PDB entry 7BNN | electron microscopy, 3.50 A resolution | chains A and B of the 3 polymer chains in the assembly

== Chain A (and B) ==
Protein: Spike glycoprotein
Source organism: Severe acute respiratory syndrome coronavirus 2
Notes: chain B of this document is another copy of the same molecule, construct and numbering; everything in this record applies to it too
UniProt: P0DTC2 (SPIKE_SARS2); residue numbers follow UniProt; this construct covers 1-1208
Amino-acid sequence (1287 residues; row label = number of the first residue in the row; numbers below 1 keep their minus sign (Met-30 is residue -30)):
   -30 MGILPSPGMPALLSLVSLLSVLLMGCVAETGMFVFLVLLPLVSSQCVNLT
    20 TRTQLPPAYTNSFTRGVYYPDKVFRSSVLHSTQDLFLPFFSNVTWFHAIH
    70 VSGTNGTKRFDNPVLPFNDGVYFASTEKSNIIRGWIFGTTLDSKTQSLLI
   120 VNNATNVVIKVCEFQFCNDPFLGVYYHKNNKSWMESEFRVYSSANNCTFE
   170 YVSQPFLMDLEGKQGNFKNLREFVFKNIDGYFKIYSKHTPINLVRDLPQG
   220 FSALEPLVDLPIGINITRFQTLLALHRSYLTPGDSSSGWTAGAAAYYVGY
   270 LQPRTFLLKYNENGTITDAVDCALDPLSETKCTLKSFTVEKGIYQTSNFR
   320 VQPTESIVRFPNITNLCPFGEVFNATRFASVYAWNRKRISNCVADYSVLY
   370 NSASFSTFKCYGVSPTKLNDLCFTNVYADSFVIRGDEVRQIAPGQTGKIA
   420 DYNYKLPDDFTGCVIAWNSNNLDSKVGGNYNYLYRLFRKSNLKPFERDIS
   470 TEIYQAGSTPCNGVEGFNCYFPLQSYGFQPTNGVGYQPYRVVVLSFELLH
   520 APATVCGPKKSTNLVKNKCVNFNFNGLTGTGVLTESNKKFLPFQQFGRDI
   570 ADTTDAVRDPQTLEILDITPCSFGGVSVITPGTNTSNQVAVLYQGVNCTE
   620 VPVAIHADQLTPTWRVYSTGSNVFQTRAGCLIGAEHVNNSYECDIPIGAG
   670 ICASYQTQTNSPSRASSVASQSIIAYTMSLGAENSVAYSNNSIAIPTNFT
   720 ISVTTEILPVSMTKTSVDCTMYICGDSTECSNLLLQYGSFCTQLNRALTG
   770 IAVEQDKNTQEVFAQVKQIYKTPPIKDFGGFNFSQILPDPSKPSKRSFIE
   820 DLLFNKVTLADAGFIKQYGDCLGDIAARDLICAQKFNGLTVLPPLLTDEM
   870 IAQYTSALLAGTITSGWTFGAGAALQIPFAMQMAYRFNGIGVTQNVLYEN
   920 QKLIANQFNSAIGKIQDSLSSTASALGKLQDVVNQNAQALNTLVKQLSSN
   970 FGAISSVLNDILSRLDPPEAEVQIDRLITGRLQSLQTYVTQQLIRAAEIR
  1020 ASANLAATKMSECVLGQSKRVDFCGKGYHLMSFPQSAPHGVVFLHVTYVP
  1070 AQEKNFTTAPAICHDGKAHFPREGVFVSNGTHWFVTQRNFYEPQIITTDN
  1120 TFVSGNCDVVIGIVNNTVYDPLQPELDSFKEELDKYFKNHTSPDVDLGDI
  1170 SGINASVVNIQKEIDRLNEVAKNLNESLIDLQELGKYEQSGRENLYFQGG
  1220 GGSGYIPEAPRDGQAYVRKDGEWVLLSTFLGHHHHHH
Unresolved in the structure: -30 to 13, 71-75, 621-640, 677-688, 828-854, 941-943, 1147-1256 (chain B: -30 to 13, 71-75, 622-639, 677-688, 829-851, 941-943, 957, 1147-1256)
Disulfide bonds: Cys15-Cys136, Cys131-Cys166, Cys291-Cys301, Cys336-Cys361, Cys379-Cys432, Cys391-Cys525, Cys480-Cys488, Cys538-Cys590, Cys617-Cys649, Cys662-Cys671, Cys743-Cys749, Cys1032-Cys1043, Cys1082-Cys1126
Covalently attached groups: N-acetylglucosamine (NAG) linked to Asn17, Asn61, Asn234, Asn282, Asn331, Asn343, Asn603, Asn616, Asn657, Asn709, Asn717, Asn801, Asn1098, Asn1134; glycan linked to Asn1074
Sequence notes: initiating methionine (-30); expression tag (-29 to 0, 1209-1256); conflict Gly614 (Asp in P0DTC2), Ser682 (Arg in P0DTC2), Ser685 (Arg in P0DTC2), Pro986 (Lys in P0DTC2), Pro987 (Val in P0DTC2)
UniProt features mapped onto this chain:
  - region: Asn280 to Cys301 (Putative superantigen), Arg403 to Asp405 (Integrin-binding motif), Asn448 to Phe456 (Immunodominant HLA epitope recognized by the CD8+), Pro681, Arg683, Ala684 (Putative superantigen), Ser816 to Tyr837 (Fusion peptide 1), Lys835 to Phe855 (Fusion peptide 2), Asp1163 to Glu1202 (Heptad repeat 2)
  - site: Arg815, Ser816 (Cleavage)
  - glycosylation: Asn17 (N-linked (GlcNAc...) (complex) asparagine), Asn61 (N-linked (GlcNAc...) (hybrid) asparagine), Asn74 (N-linked (GlcNAc...) (complex) asparagine), Asn122 (N-linked (GlcNAc...) (hybrid) asparagine), Asn149 (N-linked (GlcNAc...) (complex) asparagine), Asn165 (N-linked (GlcNAc...) (complex) asparagine), Asn234 (N-linked (GlcNAc...) (high mannose) asparagine), Asn282 (N-linked (GlcNAc...) (complex) asparagine), Thr323 (O-linked (GalNAc) threonine), Ser325 (O-linked (HexNAc...) serine), Asn331 (N-linked (GlcNAc...) (complex) asparagine), Asn343 (N-linked (GlcNAc...) (complex) asparagine), Asn603 (N-linked (GlcNAc...) (hybrid) asparagine), Asn616 (N-linked (GlcNAc...) (complex) asparagine), Asn657 (N-linked (GlcNAc...) (complex) asparagine), Thr676 (O-linked (GlcNAc...) threonine), Thr678 (O-linked (GlcNAc...) threonine), Asn709 (N-linked (GlcNAc...) (high mannose) asparagine), Asn717 (N-linked (GlcNAc...) (hybrid) asparagine), Asn801 (N-linked (GlcNAc...) (hybrid) asparagine) and 6 more in UniProt

== How chain A and chain B interact ==
Contacting residue pairs (110; chain A residue first):
  Asn317(A) with Asp737(B), hydrogen bond
  Arg357(A) with Tyr200(B); Pro230(B)
  Gly381(A) with Arg983(B), hydrogen bond (backbone-side chain)
  Val382(A) with Arg983(B); Leu984(B), hydrophobic
  Ser383(A) with Arg983(B), hydrogen bond (backbone-backbone); Leu984(B)
  Lys386(A) with Leu984(B), hydrogen bond (side chain-backbone); Asp985(B)
  Leu390(A) with Arg983(B)
  Asn394(A) with Tyr200(B), hydrogen bond
  Ser477(A) with Tyr369(B)
  Phe486(A) with Ser373(B); Phe374(B)
  Thr547(A) with Asn978(B)
  Lys558(A) with Phe43(B)
  Phe559(A) with Phe43(B), hydrophobic
  Phe562(A) with Lys41(B); Pro225(B), hydrophobic
  Gln563(A) with Lys41(B); Val42(B), hydrogen bond (side chain-backbone); Phe43(B)
  Gln564(A) with Lys41(B)
  Phe565(A) with Phe43(B)
  Gly566(A) with Phe43(B)
  Arg567(A) with Val42(B); Phe43(B); Arg44(B)
  Ile569(A) with Val47(B), hydrophobic
  Pro589(A) with Phe855(B), hydrophobic
  Phe592(A) with Lys854(B); Phe855(B), hydrophobic
  Pro665(A) with Leu864(B), hydrophobic
  Ala668(A) with Pro863(B), hydrogen bond (backbone-backbone); Leu864(B)
  Gly669(A) with Leu864(B), hydrogen bond (backbone-backbone)
  Met697(A) with Met869(B), hydrophobic
  Leu699(A) with Lys786(B); Met869(B), hydrophobic; Gln872(B); Tyr873(B)
  Gly700(A) with Lys786(B)
  Ala701(A) with Lys786(B); Gln787(B); Ile788(B), hydrogen bond (backbone-backbone)
  Glu702(A) with Ile788(B); Lys790(B), salt bridge
  Asn703(A) with Gln787(B), hydrogen bond; Ile788(B), hydrogen bond (backbone-backbone); Tyr789(B); Lys790(B)
  Ser704(A) with Lys790(B)
  Val705(A) with Thr883(B)
  Ala706(A) with Gln895(B)
  Tyr707(A) with Pro792(B), hydrophobic; Asp796(B), hydrogen bond (side chain-backbone); Phe797(B); Gln895(B); Ile896(B); Pro897(B), hydrophobic; Phe898(B)
  Ser708(A) with Pro897(B)
  Asn709(A) with Asp796(B); Pro897(B)
  Ser711(A) with Gln895(B); Ile896(B); Pro897(B)
  Ile712(A) with Gln895(B)
  Ala713(A) with Gln895(B)
  Pro715(A) with Leu894(B), hydrophobic
  Gln957(A) with Arg765(B), hydrogen bond
  Gln965(A) with Ser758(B), hydrogen bond; Phe759(B)
  Ser968(A) with Gln755(B); Gly757(B)
  Asn969(A) with Gln755(B)
  Phe970(A) with Gln755(B); Tyr756(B)
  Gly971(A) with Gln755(B)
  Gln1002(A) with Gln1005(B)
  Thr1006(A) with Gln762(B)
  Gln1010(A) with Gln762(B), hydrogen bond
  Ile1013(A) with Leu1012(B), hydrophobic
  Glu1017(A) with Arg1019(B), salt bridge
  Arg1039(A) with Glu1031(B), salt bridge; Arg1039(B)
  Val1040(A) with Ser1030(B), hydrogen bond (backbone-side chain); Glu1031(B); Leu1034(B)
  Asp1041(A) with Ser1030(B)
  Gly1046(A) with Ala890(B)
  Val1068(A) with Ala890(B)
  Pro1069(A) with Ala890(B)
  Glu1072(A) with Ala892(B); Leu894(B)
  Asn1074(A) with Gln895(B), hydrogen bond
  Thr1077(A) with Met900(B)
  Pro1079(A) with Tyr917(B)
  Phe1089(A) with Gln913(B); Tyr917(B), hydrophobic
  Pro1090(A) with Gln913(B), hydrogen bond (backbone-side chain)
  Val1094(A) with Met900(B), hydrophobic; Tyr904(B)
  Arg1107(A) with Tyr904(B)
  Phe1121(A) with Asn914(B)
  Ser1123(A) with Asn914(B), hydrogen bond
  Val1128(A) with Glu918(B)
  Ile1130(A) with Gln920(B); Lys921(B)
Interface residues without a listed pair, chain A (92 interface residues in all): Gln314, Arg319, Ala475, Leu517, Leu518, Gly548, Thr549, Lys557, Ala570, Gln613, Ala647, Gly667, Cys671, Asn710, Thr961, Ser1003, Lys1045, Tyr1047, Arg1091, Gly1093, Val1129, Leu1145
Interface residues without a listed pair, chain B (84 interface residues in all): Asp40, Gly199, Asn282, Ser375, Thr385, Ser735, Met740, Asp745, Thr768, Gln784, Leu861, Pro862, Trp886, Gly891, Ala893, Asn907, Val963, Leu981, Ser982, Gln1002, Thr1027, Gly1035, Glu1144

== Overview ==
92 residues of chain A face 84 of chain B across their interface, with 19 hydrogen bonds and 3 salt bridges.
Polar contacts include Glu702(A)-Lys790(B), Glu1017(A)-Arg1019(B) and Arg1039(A)-Glu1031(B).
N-acetylglucosamine is covalently linked to Asn17(A), Asn61(A), Asn234(A), Asn282(A), Asn331(A) and Asn343(A)
and 8 more.
Chain A and chain B are both Spike glycoprotein (Severe acute respiratory syndrome coronavirus 2); the
structure, Open conformation of D614G SARS-CoV-2 spike with 1 Erect RBD, was determined by electron microscopy
(same publication as 7BNM and 7BNO).
